Entry 1TDL (X-ray diffraction, 1.80 A resolution); this record covers chain A.

== Chain A ==
Name: Beta-lactamase SHV-1
Source organism: Klebsiella pneumoniae
Notes: EC 3.5.2.6
Reference sequence: P14557 (BLA1_ECOLI); the author numbering skips numbers that UniProt does not, so the offset changes along the chain: 26-238 = UniProt 22-234; 240-252 = UniProt 235-247; 254-292 = UniProt 248-286
Sequence (265 residues; row label = number of the first residue in the row; note: 2 numbers in that range are skipped by the numbering (no residue carries them; nothing is unmodelled there)):
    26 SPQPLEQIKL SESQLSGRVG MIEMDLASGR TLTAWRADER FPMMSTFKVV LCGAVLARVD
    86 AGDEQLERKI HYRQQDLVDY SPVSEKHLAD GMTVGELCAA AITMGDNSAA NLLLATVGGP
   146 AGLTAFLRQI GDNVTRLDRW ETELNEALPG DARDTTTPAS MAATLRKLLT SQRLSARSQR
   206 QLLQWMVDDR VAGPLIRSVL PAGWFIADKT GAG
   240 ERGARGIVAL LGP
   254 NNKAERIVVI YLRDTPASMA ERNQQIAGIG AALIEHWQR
Construct notes: engineered mutation Gly-130 (Ser126 in P14557)
Disulfide bonds: Cys-77/Cys-123
Residues lining bound ligands:
  - cyclohexyl-hexyl-beta-D-maltoside (MA4), molecule 1: Ser-26, Ile-221, Val-224, Leu-225, Pro-226, Ile-231, Ile-246, Ala-248, Leu-250, Val-261, Ile-263, Ile-279, Ala-280, Gly-283, Ala-284, Ile-287, Glu-288
  - cyclohexyl-hexyl-beta-D-maltoside (MA4), molecule 2: Ala-217, Leu-220, Ile-221, Val-224, Thr-235, Arg-244, Ile-246, Asn-276, Ile-279, Ala-280

== Overview ==
Ligands of chain A: cyclohexyl-hexyl-beta-D-maltoside.
Chain A is Beta-lactamase SHV-1 (Klebsiella pneumoniae); the structure, Structure of Ser130Gly SHV-1
beta-lactamase, was determined by X-ray diffraction together with 1TDG from the same study.
